8SW3 - chains A and L of the 18 polymer chains in the assembly; structure by electron microscopy, 2.80 A resolution.

Chain A:
Name: BG505 GT1.1 SOSIP gp120
Organism: Human immunodeficiency virus 1
Notes: engineered mutation(s): E64K, K169R, Y173H, S174A, R178K, V181I, Q183P, G188N, N189T, E190S, S199A, E275K, N276D, T278R, A316W, N386D, N462D, G471S, A501C
Chain sequence (509 residues; each row starts with the number of its first residue; note: 11 numbers in that range are skipped by the numbering (no residue carries them; nothing is unmodelled there); numbers below 1 keep their minus sign (Met-4 is residue -4)):
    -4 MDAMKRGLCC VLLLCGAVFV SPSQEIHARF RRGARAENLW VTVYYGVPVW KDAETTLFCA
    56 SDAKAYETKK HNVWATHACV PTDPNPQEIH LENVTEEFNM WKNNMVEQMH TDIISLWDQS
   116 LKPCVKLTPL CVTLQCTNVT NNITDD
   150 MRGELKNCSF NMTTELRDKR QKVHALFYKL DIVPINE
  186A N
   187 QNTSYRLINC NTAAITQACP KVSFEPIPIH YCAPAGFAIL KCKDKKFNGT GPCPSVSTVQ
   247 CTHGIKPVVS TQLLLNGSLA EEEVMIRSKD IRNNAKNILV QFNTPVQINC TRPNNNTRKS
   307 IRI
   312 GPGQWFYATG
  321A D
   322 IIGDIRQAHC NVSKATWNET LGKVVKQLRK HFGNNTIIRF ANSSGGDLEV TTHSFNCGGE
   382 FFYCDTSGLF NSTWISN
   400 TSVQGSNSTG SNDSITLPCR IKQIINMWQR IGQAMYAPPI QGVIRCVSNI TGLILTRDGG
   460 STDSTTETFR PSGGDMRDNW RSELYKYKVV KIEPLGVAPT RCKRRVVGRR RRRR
Not modelled in the structure: -4 to 32, 58-65, 400-411, 460-463, 505-513
Cystine bridges: Cys54-Cys74, Cys119-Cys205, Cys126-Cys196, Cys131-Cys157, Cys218-Cys247, Cys228-Cys239, Cys296-Cys331, Cys378-Cys445, Cys385-Cys418
Covalent attachments: N-acetylglucosamine (NAG) linked to Asn88, Asn133, Asn156, Asn160, Asn234, Asn262, Asn295, Asn301, Asn332, Asn339, Asn363, Asn392, Asn448
From the paper describing this entry:
  - mutagenesis - N279A/D368R: abolished binding to VRC01-class Abs

Chain L:
Name: 12C11 light chain variable region
Chain sequence (110 residues; each row starts with the number of its first residue; note: 1 number in that range is skipped by the numbering (no residue carries it; nothing is unmodelled there); a row labelled like 27A-27B holds insertion residues (27A, then the next letters in order)):
     1 QSVLTQPPS
    11 VSEAARKSVS ISCSGSD
27A-27B SN
    28 IGSNSVSWFQ QFPGTAPKLL IHFNNQRASG VSDRFSGSKS GTSASLAISG LQTDDEADYY
    88 CAAWDDSL
95A-95B TA
    96 AVFGTGTRLT VL
Not modelled in the structure: 1, 107
Cystine bridges: Cys23-Cys88

How chain A and chain L interact:
Pairs across the interface (10):
  Ile184(A) - Lys66(L)  hydrogen bond (backbone-side chain)
  Asn185(A) - Lys66(L)
  Asn185(A) - Ser67(L)
  Asn185(A) - Gly68(L)  hydrogen bond (side chain-backbone)
  Glu186(A) - Phe50(L)
  Glu186(A) - Asn51(L)
  Glu186(A) - Asn52(L)
  Glu186(A) - Lys66(L)  hydrogen bond (backbone-backbone)
  Arg192(A) - Ser30(L)
  Asn197(A) - Ser30(L)  hydrogen bond
Other interface residues (no listed pair), chain A (7 interface residues in all): Pro183, Asn186A
Other interface residues (no listed pair), chain L (10 interface residues in all): Gly64, Ser65, Asp93

Overview:
7 residues of chain A face 10 of chain L across their interface, with 4 hydrogen bonds. Polar pairs include
Ile184(A)-Lys66(L), Asn185(A)-Gly68(L) and Asn197(A)-Ser30(L). Covalently linked N-acetylglucosamine: at
Asn88(A), Asn133(A), Asn156(A), Asn160(A), Asn234(A) and Asn262(A) and 7 more. From the paper: N279A/D368R of
chain A abolish binding to VRC01-class Abs.
Here chain A is BG505 GT1.1 SOSIP gp120 (Human immunodeficiency virus 1) and chain L is 12C11 light chain
variable region. Entry 8SW3 (BG505 GT1.1 SOSIP in complex with NHP Fabs 12C11 and RM20A3) was determined by
electron microscopy together with 8D01 and 8D0Y from the same study.
